2D0N - chains A and B of the 4 polymer chains in the assembly; structure by X-ray diffraction, 1.57 A resolution.

# Chain A
Molecule: GRB2-related adaptor protein 2
From: Mus musculus
Notes: fragment: C-terminal SH3 domain
UniProt: O89100 (GRAP2_MOUSE); residues 267-322 here = UniProt positions 267-322
Amino-acid sequence (59 residues; numbered 264 to 322; the number before each row is that of its first residue):
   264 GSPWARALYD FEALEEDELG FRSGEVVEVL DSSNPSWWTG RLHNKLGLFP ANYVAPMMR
Sequence notes: cloning artifact (264-266)

# Chain B
Molecule: SLP-76 binding peptide
Amino-acid sequence (9 residues; numbered 233 to 241; the number before each row is that of its first residue):
   233 PSIDRSTKP

# Interface between chain A and chain B
Contacting residue pairs (22; chain A residue first):
  Tyr272(A) - Pro233(B)
  Phe274(A) - Ile235(B)  hydrophobic
  Phe274(A) - Arg237(B)
  Glu275(A) - Arg237(B)
  Leu277(A) - Arg237(B)
  Glu278(A) - Lys240(B)  salt bridge
  Asp280(A) - Lys240(B)  salt bridge
  Glu281(A) - Arg237(B)  salt bridge
  Glu281(A) - Lys240(B)  salt bridge
  Asn297(A) - Pro241(B)
  Ser299(A) - Thr239(B)
  Trp300(A) - Ile235(B)  hydrophobic
  Trp300(A) - Asp236(B)  hydrogen bond (side chain-backbone)
  Trp300(A) - Arg237(B)
  Trp300(A) - Thr239(B)  hydrogen bond
  Trp300(A) - Lys240(B)
  Trp300(A) - Pro241(B)
  Leu311(A) - Lys240(B)
  Leu311(A) - Pro241(B)
  Tyr316(A) - Pro233(B)  hydrogen bond (side chain-backbone)
  Tyr316(A) - Ser234(B)
  Tyr316(A) - Ile235(B)
Interface residues without a listed pair, chain A (14 interface residues in all): Pro313, Asn315

# Summary
14 residues of chain A face 8 of chain B across their interface, with 3 hydrogen bonds and 4 salt bridges.
Polar contacts include Glu278(A)-Lys240(B), Asp280(A)-Lys240(B) and Glu281(A)-Arg237(B).
Chain A is GRB2-related adaptor protein 2 (Mus musculus) and chain B is SLP-76 binding peptide; the structure,
Crystal structure of the C-terminal SH3 domain of the adaptor protein GADS in complex with SLP-76 ..., was
determined by X-ray diffraction.
